3ZDL - chains A and B; structure by X-ray diffraction, 2.30 A resolution.

== Chain A ==
Protein: Vinculin
Source organism: Gallus gallus
Notes: fragment: vd1 domain, residues 1-259
UniProt: P12003 (VINC_CHICK); residues 0-258 here correspond to UniProt positions 1-259 (UniProt number = residue number + 1)
Amino-acid sequence (280 residues; row label = number of the first residue in the row; numbers below 1 keep their minus sign (Met-21 is residue -21)):
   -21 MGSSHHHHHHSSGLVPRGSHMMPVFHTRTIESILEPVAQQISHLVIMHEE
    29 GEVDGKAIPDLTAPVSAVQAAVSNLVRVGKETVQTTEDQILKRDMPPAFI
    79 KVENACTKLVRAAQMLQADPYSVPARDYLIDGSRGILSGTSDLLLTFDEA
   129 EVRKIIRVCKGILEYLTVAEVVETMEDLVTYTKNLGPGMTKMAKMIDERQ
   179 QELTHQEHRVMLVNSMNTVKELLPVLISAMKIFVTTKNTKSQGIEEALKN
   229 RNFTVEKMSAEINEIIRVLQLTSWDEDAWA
Not modelled in the structure: -21 to -1, 256-258
Sequence notes: expression tag (-21 to -1)
Curated features (UniProtKB/Swiss-Prot):
  - modified residue: Tyr99 (Phosphotyrosine)

== Chain B ==
Protein: Amyloid beta A4 precursor protein-binding family B member 1-interacting protein
Notes: fragment: n terminal domain, resiudes 1-32
UniProt: Q7Z5R6 (AB1IP_HUMAN); residues 1-32 here = UniProt positions 1-32
Amino-acid sequence (32 residues; each row starts with the number of its first residue):
     1 MGESSEDIDQMFSTLLGEMDLLTQSLGVDTLY
Not modelled in the structure: 1-6
Sequence notes: engineered mutation Tyr32 (Pro in Q8IYL7)

== Interface between chain A and chain B ==
Residue-residue contacts (40; chain A residue first):
  Ile11(A) - Leu16(B)
  Leu12(A) - Leu16(B)  hydrophobic
  Val15(A) - Leu16(B)  hydrophobic
  Gln18(A) - Asp20(B)  hydrogen bond
  Gln18(A) - Thr23(B)  hydrogen bond
  Gln18(A) - Val28(B)
  Gln18(A) - Asp29(B)
  His21(A) - Val28(B)  hydrogen bond (side chain-backbone)
  His21(A) - Asp29(B)  salt bridge
  His21(A) - Tyr32(B)  hydrogen bond (side chain-backbone)
  Leu22(A) - Leu26(B)  hydrophobic
  Leu22(A) - Val28(B)  hydrophobic
  Met25(A) - Leu26(B)
  Met25(A) - Val28(B)  hydrophobic
  Met25(A) - Tyr32(B)  hydrophobic
  Val31(A) - Tyr32(B)  hydrophobic
  Lys34(A) - Tyr32(B)
  Leu39(A) - Ser25(B)
  Leu39(A) - Leu26(B)  hydrophobic
  Pro42(A) - Leu22(B)  hydrophobic
  Pro42(A) - Ser25(B)
  Val43(A) - Leu22(B)  hydrophobic
  Ala45(A) - Glu18(B)
  Val46(A) - Glu18(B)
  Val46(A) - Met19(B)
  Ala49(A) - Leu15(B)  hydrophobic
  Val50(A) - Leu15(B)  hydrophobic
  Asn52(A) - Met11(B)
  Leu53(A) - Met11(B)  hydrophobic
  Leu53(A) - Phe12(B)  hydrophobic
  Leu53(A) - Leu15(B)  hydrophobic
  Val56(A) - Ile8(B)  hydrophobic
  Val56(A) - Met11(B)  hydrophobic
  Leu107(A) - Leu26(B)  hydrophobic
  Ser111(A) - Met19(B)
  Thr118(A) - Phe12(B)
  Thr118(A) - Leu15(B)
  Leu121(A) - Phe12(B)  hydrophobic
  Leu122(A) - Phe12(B)  hydrophobic
  Phe125(A) - Ile8(B)  hydrophobic
Interface residues without a listed pair, chain A (31 interface residues in all): Pro14, Ile19, Ile36, Pro37, Leu87, Ile114
Interface residues without a listed pair, chain B (18 interface residues in all): Asp7, Thr14, Gly27

== Summary ==
31 residues of chain A face 18 of chain B across their interface, with 4 hydrogen bonds and 1 salt bridge.
Polar pairs include His21(A)-Asp29(B), Gln18(A)-Asp20(B) and Gln18(A)-Thr23(B).
Here chain A is Vinculin (Gallus gallus) and chain B is Amyloid beta A4 precursor protein-binding family B
member 1-interacting protein. Entry 3ZDL (Vinculin head (1-258) in complex with a RIAM fragment) was
determined by X-ray diffraction.
